6HU9 - chains D and F of the 44 polymer chains in the assembly; structure by electron microscopy, 3.35 A resolution.

Chain D:
Molecule: Cytochrome c1, heme protein, mitochondrial
From: Saccharomyces cerevisiae (strain ATCC 204508 / S288c)
Reference sequence: P07143 (CY1_YEAST); numbering as in UniProt (aligned over 62-309)
Chain sequence (248 residues; row label = number of the first residue in the row):
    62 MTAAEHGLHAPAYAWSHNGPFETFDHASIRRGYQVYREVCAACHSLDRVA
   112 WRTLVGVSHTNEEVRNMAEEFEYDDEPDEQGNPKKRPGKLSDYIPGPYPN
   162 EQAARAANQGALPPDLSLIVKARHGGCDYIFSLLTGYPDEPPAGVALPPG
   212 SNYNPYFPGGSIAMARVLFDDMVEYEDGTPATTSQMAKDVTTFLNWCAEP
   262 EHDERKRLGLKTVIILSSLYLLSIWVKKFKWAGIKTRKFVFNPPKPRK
Disordered / not traced: 309
Swiss-Prot annotation at these positions:
  - binding site (heme c): C101, C104, H105, M225
  - mutagenesis: R166 (R166G: Abolishes catalytic activity), K272 (K272A: Loss of RIP1 from the bc1 complex), K288 (K288L: Loss of CYT1 and COB from the bc1 complex; when associated with L-289 and L-296), K289 (K289L: Loss of CYT1 and COB from the bc1 complex; when associated with L-288 and L-296), K296 (K296L: Loss of CYT1 and COB from the bc1 complex; when associated with L-288 and L-289)
Covalent attachments: heme c (HEC) linked to C101, C104
Bound ions: heme c Fe: H105, M225
Residues lining bound ligands: heme c (HEC): V96, V100, H105, N169, A172, L173, P174, P175, L177, I180, R184, Y190, I191, L194, L195, F218, P219, I223, A224, M225, V228, V251, L255

Chain F:
Molecule: Cytochrome b-c1 complex subunit 6
From: Saccharomyces cerevisiae (strain ATCC 204508 / S288c)
Reference sequence: P00127 (QCR6_YEAST); numbering as in UniProt (aligned over 1-147)
Chain sequence (147 residues; numbered 1 to 147; the number before each row is that of its first residue):
     1 MGMLELVGEYWEQLKITVVPVVAAAEDDDNEQHEEKAAEGEEKEEENGDE
    51 DEDEDEDEDDDDDDDEDEEEEEEVTDQLEDLREHFKNTEEGKALVHHYEE
   101 CAERVKIQQQQPGYADLEHKEDCVEEFFHLQHYLDTATAPRLFDKLK
Disordered / not traced: 1-72
Disulfides: C101-C123

Chain D / chain F interface:
Pairs across the interface (56; chain D residue first):
  A64(D) with F128(F)
  A65(D) with V124(F), hydrophobic
  G68(D) with F128(F)
  L69(D) with F128(F); Q131(F); D135(F)
  P72(D) with D135(F); A139(F), hydrophobic
  A73(D) with A139(F)
  Y74(D) with T138(F); A139(F); L142(F), hydrophobic; F143(F), hydrophobic
  A75(D) with F143(F)
  W76(D) with F143(F), hydrophobic
  R92(D) with K147(F)
  F192(D) with L142(F), hydrophobic
  T196(D) with L78(F); R82(F)
  P199(D) with F127(F), hydrophobic
  P203(D) with Y98(F); C123(F); F127(F), hydrophobic
  A204(D) with Y98(F); A102(F), hydrophobic; V105(F); D122(F); C123(F), hydrogen bond (backbone-backbone)
  G205(D) with V105(F); E121(F); D122(F)
  V206(D) with V124(F), hydrophobic
  Y214(D) with V124(F); F127(F), hydrophobic; F128(F)
  P216(D) with F127(F), hydrophobic; F128(F)
  Y217(D) with Q131(F); D135(F), hydrogen bond
  D231(D) with D76(F)
  T240(D) with K147(F)
  P241(D) with V74(F), hydrophobic
  T243(D) with V74(F); T75(F); D76(F); Q77(F), hydrogen bond
  T244(D) with D76(F), hydrogen bond
  S245(D) with D76(F), hydrogen bond; Q77(F), hydrogen bond; L78(F); L146(F)
  Q246(D) with L146(F); K147(F), hydrogen bond (side chain-backbone)
  K249(D) with F143(F); L146(F), hydrogen bond (side chain-backbone); K147(F), hydrogen bond (side chain-backbone)
Other interface residues (no listed pair), chain D (31 interface residues in all): G197, P202, R227
Other interface residues (no listed pair), chain F (26 interface residues in all): E79, Q109, H132

Overview:
Chain D and chain F form an interface of 31 and 26 residues respectively, with 9 hydrogen bonds. Among the
polar pairs are Y217(D)-D135(F), T243(D)-Q77(F) and T244(D)-D76(F). Heme c is covalently linked to C101(D).
Here chain D is Cytochrome c1, heme protein, mitochondrial and chain F is Cytochrome b-c1 complex subunit 6,
both from Saccharomyces cerevisiae (strain ATCC 204508 / S288c). Entry 6HU9 (III2-IV2 mitochondrial
respiratory supercomplex from S. cerevisiae) was determined by electron microscopy.
